PDB entry 8XH2 | X-ray diffraction, 1.80 A resolution | chain A

[Chain A]
Molecule: nowGFP
From: synthetic construct
Amino-acid sequence (237 residues; numbered 0 to 238; 2 numbers in that range are skipped by the numbering (no residue carries them; nothing is unmodelled there); the number before each row is that of its first residue; numbering starts at 0):
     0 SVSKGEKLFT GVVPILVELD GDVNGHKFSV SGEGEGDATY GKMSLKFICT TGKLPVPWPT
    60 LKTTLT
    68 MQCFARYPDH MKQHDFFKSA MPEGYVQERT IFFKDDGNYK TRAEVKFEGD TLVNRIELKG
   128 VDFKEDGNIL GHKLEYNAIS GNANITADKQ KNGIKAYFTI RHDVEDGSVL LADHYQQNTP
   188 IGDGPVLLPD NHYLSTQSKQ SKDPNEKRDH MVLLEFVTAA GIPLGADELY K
Not modelled in the structure: 0-1, 232-238
Modified / non-standard residues: Thr-65 ([(4Z)-2-[(1R,2R)-1-amino-2-hydroxypropyl]-4-(1H-indol-3-ylmethylidene)-5-oxo-4,5-dihydro-1H-imidazol-1-yl]acetic acid; CRF)
Covalent attachments: covalent link Thr-65/Met-68
From the paper describing this entry:
  - interface residues: Asp-180

[In short]
From the paper: the interface residue Asp-180.
Chain A is nowGFP (synthetic construct); the structure, Orthorhombic crystal structure of green fluorescent
protein nowGFP at pH 6.0, was determined by X-ray diffraction (same publication as 8XH0 and 8XH1).
